8E4G - chains P and g of the 10 polymer chains in the assembly; structure by electron microscopy, 3.20 A resolution.

Chain P:
Molecule: Tail tubular protein gp12
Organism: Escherichia phage T7
UniProt: P03747 (TUBE2_BPT7); residues 1-794 here = UniProt positions 1-794
Sequence (794 residues; row label = number of the first residue in the row):
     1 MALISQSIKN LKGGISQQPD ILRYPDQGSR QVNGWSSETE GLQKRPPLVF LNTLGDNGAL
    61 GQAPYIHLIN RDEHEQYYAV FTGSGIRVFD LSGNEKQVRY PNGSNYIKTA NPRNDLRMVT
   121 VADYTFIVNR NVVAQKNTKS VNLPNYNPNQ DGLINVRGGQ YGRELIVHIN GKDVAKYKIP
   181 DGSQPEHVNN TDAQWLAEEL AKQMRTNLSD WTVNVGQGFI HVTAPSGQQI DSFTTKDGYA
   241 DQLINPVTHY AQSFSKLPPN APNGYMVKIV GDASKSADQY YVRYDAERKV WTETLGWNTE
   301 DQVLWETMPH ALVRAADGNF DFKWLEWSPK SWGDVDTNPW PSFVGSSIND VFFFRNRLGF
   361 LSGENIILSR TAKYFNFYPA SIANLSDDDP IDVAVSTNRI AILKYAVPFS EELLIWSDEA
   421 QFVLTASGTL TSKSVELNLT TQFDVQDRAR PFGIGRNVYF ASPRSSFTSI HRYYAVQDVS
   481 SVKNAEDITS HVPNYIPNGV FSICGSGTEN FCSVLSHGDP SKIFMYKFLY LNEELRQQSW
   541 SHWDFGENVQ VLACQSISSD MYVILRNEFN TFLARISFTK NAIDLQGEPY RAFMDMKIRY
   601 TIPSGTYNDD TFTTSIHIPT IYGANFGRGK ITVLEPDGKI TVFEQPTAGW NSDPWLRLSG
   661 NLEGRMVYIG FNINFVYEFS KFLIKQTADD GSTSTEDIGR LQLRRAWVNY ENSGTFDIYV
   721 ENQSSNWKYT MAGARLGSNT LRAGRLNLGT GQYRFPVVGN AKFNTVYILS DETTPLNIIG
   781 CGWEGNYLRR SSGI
Not modelled in the structure: 1
Sequence notes: conflict Trp332 (Cys in P03747)

Chain g:
Molecule: Tail fiber protein
Organism: Escherichia phage T7
UniProt: P03748 (FIBER_BPT7); residues 1-165 here = UniProt positions 1-165
Sequence (165 residues; row label = number of the first residue in the row):
     1 MANVIKTVLT YQLDGSNRDF NIPFEYLARK FVVVTLIGVD RKVLTINTDY RFATRTTISL
    61 TKAWGPADGY TTIELRRVTS TTDRLVDFTD GSILRAYDLN VAQIQTMHVA EEARDLTTDT
   121 IGVNNDGHLD ARGRRIVNLA NAVDDRDAVP FGQLKTMNQN SWQAR
Not modelled in the structure: 1-3

Chain P / chain g interface:
Pairs across the interface - 19 pairs, chain P then chain g:
  Leu736(P) with Ile93(g); Leu94(g); Arg95(g); Ala96(g)
  Gly737(P) with Ile93(g)
  Ser738(P) with Ile93(g)
  Asn739(P) with Ile93(g)
  Leu741(P) with Ile93(g); Leu94(g), hydrophobic
  Arg742(P) with Gly91(g), hydrogen bond (side chain-backbone); Ser92(g); Ile93(g)
  Ala743(P) with Thr89(g); Asp90(g); Ser92(g), hydrogen bond (backbone-backbone); Leu94(g), hydrophobic
  Gly744(P) with Asp90(g)
  Arg745(P) with Asp90(g), salt bridge; Gly91(g)

Summary:
The interface between chain P and chain g involves 9 residues on one side and 8 on the other; the contacts
include 2 hydrogen bonds and 1 salt bridge. Polar contacts include Arg745(P)-Asp90(g), Arg742(P)-Gly91(g) and
Ala743(P)-Ser92(g).
Here chain P is Tail tubular protein gp12 and chain g is Tail fiber protein, both from Escherichia phage T7.
Entry 8E4G (Remodeling of the bacteriophage T7 during initial infection) was determined by electron
microscopy.
